PDB entry 8E4M | electron microscopy, 3.44 A resolution | chains A and B of the 4 polymer chains in the assembly

== Chain A (and B) ==
Name: Transient receptor potential cation channel subfamily M member 8
Organism: Mus musculus
Notes: chain B of this document is another copy of the same molecule, construct and numbering; everything in this record applies to it too
Reference sequence: Q8R4D5 (TRPM8_MOUSE); residues 2-1104 here = UniProt positions 2-1104
Chain sequence (1135 residues; each row starts with the number of its first residue; numbering starts at 0):
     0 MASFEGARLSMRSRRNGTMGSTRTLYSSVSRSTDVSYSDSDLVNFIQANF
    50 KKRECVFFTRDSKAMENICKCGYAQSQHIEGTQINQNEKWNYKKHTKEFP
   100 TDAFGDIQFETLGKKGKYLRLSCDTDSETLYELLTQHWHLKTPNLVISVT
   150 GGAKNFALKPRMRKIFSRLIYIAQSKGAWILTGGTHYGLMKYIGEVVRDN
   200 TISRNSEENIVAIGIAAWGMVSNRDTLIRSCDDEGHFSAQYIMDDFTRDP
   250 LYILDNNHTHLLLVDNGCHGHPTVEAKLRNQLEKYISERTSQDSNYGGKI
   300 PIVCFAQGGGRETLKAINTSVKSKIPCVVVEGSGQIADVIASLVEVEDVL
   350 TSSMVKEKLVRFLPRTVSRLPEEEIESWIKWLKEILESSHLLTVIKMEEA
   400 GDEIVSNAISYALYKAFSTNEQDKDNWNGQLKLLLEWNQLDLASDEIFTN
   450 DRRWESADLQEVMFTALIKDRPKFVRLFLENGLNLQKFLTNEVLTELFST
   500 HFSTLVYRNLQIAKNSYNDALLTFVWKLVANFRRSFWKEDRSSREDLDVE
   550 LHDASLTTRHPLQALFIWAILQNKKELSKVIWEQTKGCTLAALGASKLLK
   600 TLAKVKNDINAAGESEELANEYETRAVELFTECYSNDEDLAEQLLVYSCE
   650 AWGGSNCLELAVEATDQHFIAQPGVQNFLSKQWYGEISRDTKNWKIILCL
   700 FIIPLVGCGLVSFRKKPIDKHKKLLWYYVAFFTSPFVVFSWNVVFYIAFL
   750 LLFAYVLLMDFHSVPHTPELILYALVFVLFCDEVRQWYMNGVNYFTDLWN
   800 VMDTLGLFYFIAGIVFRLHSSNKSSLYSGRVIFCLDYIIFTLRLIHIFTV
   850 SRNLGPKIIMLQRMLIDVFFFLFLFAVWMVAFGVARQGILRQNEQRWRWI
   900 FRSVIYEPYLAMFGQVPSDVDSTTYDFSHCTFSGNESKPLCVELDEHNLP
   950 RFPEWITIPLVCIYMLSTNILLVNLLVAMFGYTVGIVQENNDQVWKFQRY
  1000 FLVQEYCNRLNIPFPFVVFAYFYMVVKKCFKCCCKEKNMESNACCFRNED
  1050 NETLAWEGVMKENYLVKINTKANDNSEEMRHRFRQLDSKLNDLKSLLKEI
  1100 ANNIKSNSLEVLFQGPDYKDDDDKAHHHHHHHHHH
Unresolved in the structure: 0-39, 50-100, 108-114, 148-153, 203-206, 227-236, 243-250, 267-271, 331-333, 344-349, 397-401, 535-556, 715-721, 923-951, 1026-1046, 1105-1134
Differences from the reference sequence: expression tag (0-1, 1105-1134)
Ion coordination: Ca2+ near Gln785 (its only coordinating residue here)
Ligand contacts:
  - PIO ([(2R)-2-octanoyloxy-3-[oxidanyl-[(1R,2R,3S,4R,5R,6S)-2,3,6-tris(oxidanyl)-4,5-diphosphonooxy-cyclohexyl]oxy-phosphoryl]oxy-propyl] octanoate): Ser679, Arg688, Asn692, Ile696, Phe700, Phe735, Phe738, Ser739, Val742, Val743, Ile746, Ile846, Phe847, Val849, Ser850, Arg851, Asn852, Arg998
  - ULO (nonyl(oxo)di(propan-2-yl)-lambda~5~-phosphane): Asn741, Val742, Tyr745, Val775, Leu778, Phe779, Asp802, Leu806, Phe809, Phe839, Arg842, His845, Ile846, Glu1004, Tyr1005, Phe1013
Curated features (UniProtKB/Swiss-Prot):
  - binding site (Ca(2+)): Glu782, Gln785, Asn799, Asp802
  - glycosylation: Asn934 (N-linked (GlcNAc...) (complex) asparagine)
  - mutagenesis: Asn821 (N821Q: No effect on glycosylation or ability to form functional channels), Cys929 (C929A: Abolishes ion channel activity. No effect on cell surface expression. Reduced glycosylation), Asn934 (N934D: Slighty reduced ion channel sensitivity to cold stimuli. No significant effect on ion channel sensitivity to menthol plus cold stimuli ...), Cys940 (C940A: Abolishes ion channel activity. No effect on cell surface expression. Reduced glycosylation)

== Chain A / chain B interface ==
Pairs across the interface (60; chain A residue first):
  Asn154(A) - Arg452(B)
  Asn154(A) - Trp453(B)
  Leu157(A) - Glu479(B)
  Ile201(A) - Ala1054(B)  hydrophobic
  Ser202(A) - Trp1055(B)
  Ile511(A) - Asp689(B)
  Ser515(A) - Asp689(B)  hydrogen bond (side chain-backbone)
  Ser515(A) - Lys691(B)
  Tyr516(A) - Asp689(B)  hydrogen bond (side chain-backbone)
  Lys605(A) - Arg688(B)
  Ile608(A) - Asn676(B)
  Asn609(A) - Ser634(B)
  Asp866(A) - Lys856(B)  salt bridge
  Phe869(A) - Phe847(B)  hydrophobic
  Phe869(A) - Lys856(B)
  Phe870(A) - Leu860(B)  hydrophobic
  Phe872(A) - Phe847(B)  hydrophobic
  Leu873(A) - Ile844(B)  hydrophobic
  Leu873(A) - Phe847(B)  hydrophobic
  Val876(A) - Thr840(B)
  Ala880(A) - Tyr836(B)  hydrophobic
  Ala880(A) - Thr840(B)
  Phe881(A) - Ile837(B)  hydrophobic
  Val883(A) - Leu757(B)  hydrophobic
  Val883(A) - Tyr836(B)  hydrophobic
  Ala884(A) - Ile837(B)  hydrophobic
  Gln886(A) - Leu757(B)
  Gly887(A) - Cys833(B)
  Gln891(A) - Tyr826(B)
  Gln891(A) - Arg829(B)  hydrogen bond (backbone-side chain)
  Asn892(A) - Leu757(B)
  Asn892(A) - Arg829(B)
  Glu893(A) - Leu757(B)  hydrogen bond (backbone-backbone)
  Glu893(A) - Met758(B)
  Gln894(A) - Met758(B)
  Arg895(A) - Met758(B)
  Ile899(A) - Leu757(B)  hydrophobic
  Gly913(A) - Phe912(B)
  Pro952(A) - Ser823(B)
  Tyr963(A) - Leu834(B)  hydrophobic
  Ile969(A) - Leu871(B)  hydrophobic
  Val972(A) - Met978(B)  hydrophobic
  Asn973(A) - Leu860(B)  hydrogen bond (side chain-backbone)
  Asn973(A) - Met863(B)  hydrogen bond (side chain-backbone)
  Asn973(A) - Leu864(B)
  Asn973(A) - Val867(B)
  Leu975(A) - Phe979(B)
  Val976(A) - Met978(B)
  Val976(A) - Phe979(B)  hydrophobic
  Val976(A) - Thr982(B)
  Ala977(A) - Leu860(B)  hydrophobic
  Ala977(A) - Met863(B)  hydrophobic
  Phe979(A) - Phe979(B)  hydrophobic
  Gly980(A) - Thr982(B)
  Gly980(A) - Val986(B)
  Tyr981(A) - Lys856(B)  hydrogen bond
  Tyr981(A) - Met859(B)  hydrophobic
  Val983(A) - Val983(B)  hydrophobic
  Val983(A) - Val986(B)  hydrophobic
  Phe1082(A) - Phe1082(B)  hydrophobic
Other interface residues (no listed pair), chain A (48 interface residues in all): Asp198, Val604, Ile888, Gln914, Lys1093, Ala1100
Other interface residues (no listed pair), chain B (44 interface residues in all): Pro672, Leu756, Val830, Ile857, Phe868, Val1058, Leu1092, Ile1099

== Summary ==
The interface between chain A and chain B involves 48 residues on one side and 44 on the other, with 7
hydrogen bonds and 1 salt bridge. Polar pairs include Asp866(A)-Lys856(B), Ser515(A)-Asp689(B) and
Tyr516(A)-Asp689(B). Chain A binds compound PIO and compound ULO.
Both chains are Transient receptor potential cation channel subfamily M member 8 (Mus musculus). Entry 8E4M
(The intermediate C2-state mouse TRPM8 structure in complex with the cooling agonist C3 and PI(4,5)P2) was
determined by electron microscopy, deposited together with 8E4L, 8E4N, 8E4O, 8E4P and 8E4Q.
